PDB entry 7RAY | X-ray diffraction, 1.78 A resolution | chains A and B of the 3 polymer chains in the assembly

== Chain A ==
Molecule: Methyl-CpG-binding domain protein 2
Organism: Homo sapiens
Reference sequence: Q9UBB5 (MBD2_HUMAN); numbering as in UniProt (aligned over 143-220)
Chain sequence (79 residues; numbered 142 to 220; the number before each row is that of its first residue):
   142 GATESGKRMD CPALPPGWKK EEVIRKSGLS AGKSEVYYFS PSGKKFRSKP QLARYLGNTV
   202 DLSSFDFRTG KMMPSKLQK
Disordered / not traced: 216-220
Construct notes: expression tag (142); conflict Glu176 (Asp in Q9UBB5)

== Chain B ==
Molecule: 12-nt DNA strand
Sequence (12 nucleotides; numbered 1 to 12; the number before each row is that of its first residue):
     1 GCCAACGTTG GC
Modified / non-standard residues: 5CM (5-methyl-2'-deoxy-cytidine-5'-monophosphate) at position 6

== Chain A / chain B interface ==
Pairs across the interface - 8 pairs, chain A then chain B:
  Arg188(A) with 5CM_6(B), base contact; DG7(B), hydrogen bond to the base
  Ser189(A) with DA5(B), sugar contact; 5CM_6(B), hydrogen bond to the phosphate
  Lys190(A) with DA5(B), phosphate contact
  Pro191(A) with DA5(B), phosphate contact
  Arg195(A) with 5CM_6(B), salt bridge to the phosphate
  Arg209(A) with DA4(B), salt bridge to the phosphate
Also at the interface, not in a pair above, chain A (8 interface residues in all): Glu176, Gln192

== Summary ==
Chain A and chain B form an interface of 8 and 4 residues respectively, with 2 hydrogen bonds and 2 salt
bridges. Polar pairs include Arg188(A)-DG7(B), Ser189(A)-5CM_6(B) and Arg195(A)-5CM_6(B).
Here chain A is Methyl-CpG-binding domain protein 2 (Homo sapiens) and chain B is a 12-nt DNA strand. Entry
7RAY (Crystal structure of MBD2 with DNA) was determined by X-ray diffraction.
